Entry 5K36 (X-ray diffraction, 3.10 A resolution); this record covers chains H and L of the 13 polymer chains in the assembly.

== Chain H ==
Molecule: Exosome complex component RRP4
Organism: Saccharomyces cerevisiae (strain ATCC 204508 / S288c)
UniProtKB: P38792 (RRP4_YEAST); residue numbers follow UniProt; this construct covers 1-359
Amino-acid sequence (363 residues; row label = number of the first residue in the row; numbers below 1 keep their minus sign (Gly-3 is residue -3)):
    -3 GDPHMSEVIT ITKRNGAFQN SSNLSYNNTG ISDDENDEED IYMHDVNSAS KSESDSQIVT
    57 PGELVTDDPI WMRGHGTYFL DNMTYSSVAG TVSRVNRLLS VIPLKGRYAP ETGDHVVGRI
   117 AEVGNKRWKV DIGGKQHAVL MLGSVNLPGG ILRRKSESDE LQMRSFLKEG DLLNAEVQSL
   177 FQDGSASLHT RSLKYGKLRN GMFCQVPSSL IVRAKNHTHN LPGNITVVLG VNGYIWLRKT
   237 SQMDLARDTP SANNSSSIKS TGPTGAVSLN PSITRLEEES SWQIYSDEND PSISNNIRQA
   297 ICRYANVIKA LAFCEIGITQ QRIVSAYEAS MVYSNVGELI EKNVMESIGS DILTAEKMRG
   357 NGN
Unresolved in the structure: -3 to 3, 17-51, 247-275, 357-359
Construct notes: expression tag (-3 to 0)
Swiss-Prot annotation at these positions:
  - modified residue: Ser2 (N-acetylserine), Ser28 (Phosphoserine), Ser268 (Phosphoserine)
  - mutagenesis: Leu136 (L136P: In RRP4-1; temperature-sensitive(ts) lethal mutation)
What the authors report for this chain:
  - binding site for the 17-nt RNA strand (chain L): Arg123, Met137, Leu138, Ser175, Phe177

== Chain L ==
Molecule: 17-nt RNA strand
Sequence (17 nucleotides; numbered 1 to 17; the number before each row is that of its first residue):
     1 UAUUAUUUAU UUUAAAA

== Interface between chain H and chain L ==
Contacting residue pairs (24; chain H residue first):
  Asn121(H) with A5(L), hydrogen bond to the sugar; U6(L), sugar contact
  Lys122(H) with U1(L), sugar contact; U4(L), base contact; A5(L), sugar contact
  Arg123(H) with A2(L), base contact; U10(L), phosphate contact; U11(L), salt bridge to the phosphate; U12(L), base contact
  Val135(H) with A2(L), base contact; U12(L), base contact
  Met137(H) with A2(L), base contact; U13(L), base contact
  Leu138(H) with U1(L), base contact
  Gly139(H) with A2(L), phosphate contact
  Leu143(H) with U1(L), base contact
  Ile147(H) with U1(L), base contact
  Leu148(H) with U1(L), base contact
  Ser175(H) with U13(L), hydrogen bond to the base
  Leu176(H) with U13(L), hydrogen bond to the base
  Phe177(H) with U12(L), base contact; U13(L), stacking on the base
  Asp179(H) with U12(L), hydrogen bond to the sugar
  Ser183(H) with U13(L), base contact
Also at the interface, not in a pair above, chain H (19 interface residues in all): Lys125, Ser140, Gly146, Asp155

== In short ==
19 residues of chain H and 9 residues of chain L are in contact, with 4 hydrogen bonds, 1 salt bridge and 1
aromatic stacking contact. Among the polar pairs are Ser175(H)-U13(L), Leu176(H)-U13(L) and Asn121(H)-A5(L).
The paper reports a binding site for the 17-nt RNA strand (chain L) at Arg123(H), Met137(H) and Leu138(H)
among others.
Chain H is Exosome complex component RRP4 (Saccharomyces cerevisiae (strain ATCC 204508 / S288c)) and chain L
is a 17-nt RNA strand; the structure, Structure of an eleven component nuclear RNA exosome complex bound to
RNA, was determined by X-ray diffraction.
